PDB entry 7V3H | electron microscopy, 3.60 A resolution | chains I and M of the 12 polymer chains in the assembly

[Chain I]
Name: C10 IgG light chain variable region
Organism: Homo sapiens
Sequence (127 residues; numbered 1 to 127; the number before each row is that of its first residue):
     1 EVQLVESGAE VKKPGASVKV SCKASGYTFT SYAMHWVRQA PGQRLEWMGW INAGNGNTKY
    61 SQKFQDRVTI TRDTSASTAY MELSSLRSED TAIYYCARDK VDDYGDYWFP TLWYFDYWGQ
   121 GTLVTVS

[Chain M]
Name: C10 IgG heavy chain variable region
Organism: Homo sapiens
Sequence (109 residues; each row starts with the number of its first residue):
     2 SALTQPASVS GSPGQSITIS CTGTSSDVGG FNYVSWFQQH PGKAPKLMLY DVTSRPSGVS
    62 SRFSGSKSGN TASLTISGLQ AEDEADYYCS SHTSRGTWVF GGGTKLTVL

[Interface between chain I and chain M]
Contacting residue pairs (42):
  H35(I) - W99(M)
  V37(I) - F101(M)  hydrophobic
  Q39(I) - Q40(M)
  Q39(I) - Y89(M)  hydrogen bond
  Q43(I) - Y89(M)
  R44(I) - S2(M)  hydrogen bond (side chain-backbone)
  R44(I) - A3(M)
  R44(I) - F101(M)  hydrogen bond (side chain-backbone)
  R44(I) - G102(M)
  R44(I) - G103(M)
  L45(I) - Y89(M)  hydrophobic
  L45(I) - F101(M)
  E46(I) - F101(M)
  W47(I) - T98(M)
  W47(I) - W99(M)  hydrophobic
  W47(I) - F101(M)
  I51(I) - W99(M)  hydrophobic
  K59(I) - G97(M)
  Y95(I) - A45(M)
  Y95(I) - P46(M)
  Y107(I) - W99(M)
  P110(I) - Y34(M)  hydrogen bond (backbone-side chain)
  P110(I) - H93(M)
  P110(I) - W99(M)  hydrophobic
  T111(I) - Y34(M)
  L112(I) - Y34(M)  hydrophobic
  L112(I) - D52(M)
  W113(I) - Y51(M)
  Y114(I) - Y34(M)  hydrophobic
  Y114(I) - S36(M)  hydrogen bond
  Y114(I) - L48(M)
  Y114(I) - S91(M)  hydrogen bond (side chain-backbone)
  Y114(I) - S92(M)  hydrogen bond (side chain-backbone)
  Y114(I) - W99(M)
  F115(I) - F38(M)  hydrophobic
  F115(I) - L48(M)
  F115(I) - F101(M)  hydrophobic
  D116(I) - L48(M)
  W118(I) - F38(M)  hydrophobic
  W118(I) - P46(M)  hydrophobic
  G119(I) - A45(M)
  Q120(I) - K44(M)
Interface residues without a listed pair, chain I (24 interface residues in all): D99, W108
Interface residues without a listed pair, chain M (25 interface residues in all): V35, R96, V100

[In short]
The interface between chain I and chain M involves 24 residues on one side and 25 on the other, with 7
hydrogen bonds. Among the polar pairs are Q39(I)-Y89(M), R44(I)-S2(M) and R44(I)-F101(M).
Chain I is C10 IgG light chain variable region and chain M is C10 IgG heavy chain variable region, both from
Homo sapiens; the structure, DENV2_NGC_Fab_C10 28degrees (3Fab:3E), was determined by electron microscopy
(same publication as 7V3F, 7V3G, 7V3I and 7V3J).
